PDB entry 8VW3 | electron microscopy, 3.47 A resolution | chains A and E of the 6 polymer chains in the assembly

Chain A (and E):
Protein: Copia VLP protein
Notes: chain E of this document is another copy of the same molecule, construct and numbering; everything in this record applies to it too
UniProtKB: P04146 (COPIA_DROME); residues 0-269 here correspond to UniProt positions 1-270 (UniProt number = residue number + 1)
Amino-acid sequence (270 residues; numbered 0 to 269; the number before each row is that of its first residue; numbering starts at 0):
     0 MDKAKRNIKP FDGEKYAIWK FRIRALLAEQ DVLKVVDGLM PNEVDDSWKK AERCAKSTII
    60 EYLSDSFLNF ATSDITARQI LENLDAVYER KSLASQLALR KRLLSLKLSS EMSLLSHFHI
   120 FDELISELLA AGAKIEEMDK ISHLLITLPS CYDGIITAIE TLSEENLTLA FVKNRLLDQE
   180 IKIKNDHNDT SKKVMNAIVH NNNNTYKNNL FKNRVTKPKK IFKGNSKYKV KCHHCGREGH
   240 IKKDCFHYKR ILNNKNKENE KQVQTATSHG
Disordered / not traced: 0-2, 187-269

Chain A / chain E interface:
Pairs across the interface (29):
  Lys4(A) - Ser56(E)
  Lys4(A) - Ile59(E)
  Lys4(A) - Glu60(E)
  Arg5(A) - Arg5(E)
  Arg5(A) - Glu60(E)
  Asn6(A) - Glu60(E)  hydrogen bond (side chain-backbone)
  Lys14(A) - Asp64(E)  salt bridge
  Ile17(A) - Asp64(E)
  Ile17(A) - Leu67(E)  hydrophobic
  Phe20(A) - Ile59(E)  hydrophobic
  Phe20(A) - Leu67(E)  hydrophobic
  Phe20(A) - Ala70(E)
  Phe20(A) - Thr71(E)
  Arg21(A) - Ile59(E)  hydrogen bond (side chain-backbone)
  Arg21(A) - Glu60(E)
  Arg21(A) - Leu62(E)  hydrogen bond (side chain-backbone)
  Arg21(A) - Asp64(E)  salt bridge
  Arg21(A) - Leu67(E)
  Ala24(A) - Ser56(E)  hydrogen bond (backbone-side chain)
  Ala24(A) - Ile59(E)  hydrophobic
  Ala27(A) - Arg52(E)
  Glu28(A) - Ser56(E)
  Asp30(A) - Arg52(E)  salt bridge
  Ala169(A) - Phe69(E)  hydrophobic
  Ala169(A) - Val86(E)  hydrophobic
  Phe170(A) - Arg89(E)
  Asn173(A) - Val86(E)
  Asn173(A) - Tyr87(E)
  Arg174(A) - Ala93(E)
Other interface residues (no listed pair), chain A (19 interface residues in all): Ala3, His118, Asp121, Thr167
Other interface residues (no listed pair), chain E (17 interface residues in all): Ser63, Ser65

In short:
Chain A and chain E form an interface of 19 and 17 residues respectively, with 4 hydrogen bonds and 3 salt
bridges. Polar pairs include Lys14(A)-Asp64(E), Arg21(A)-Asp64(E) and Asp30(A)-Arg52(E).
Chain A and chain E are both Copia VLP protein; the structure, Structure of the non-symmetric capsomer of the
Drosophila retrotransposon Copia capsid, was determined by electron microscopy together with 8VVW, 8VVZ and
8VWG from the same study.
